Entry 8TER (electron microscopy, 2.59 A resolution); this record covers chains A and F of the 20 polymer chains in the assembly.

== Chain A (and F) ==
Name: TRK-fused gene protein Low Complexity Domain P285L mutant
Source organism: Purpureocillium lilacinum
Notes: engineered mutation(s): P285L; chain F of this document is another copy of the same molecule, construct and numbering; everything in this record applies to it too
UniProt: chimeric construct of A0A2U3DNX3, Q92734: residues -5 to 230 from A0A2U3DNX3 (A0A2U3DNX3_PURLI) positions 1-236 (UniProt number = residue number + 6); residues 237-327 from Q92734 positions 237-327 (same numbers)
Amino-acid sequence (358 residues; each row starts with the number of its first residue; numbers below 1 keep their minus sign (Met-30 is residue -30)):
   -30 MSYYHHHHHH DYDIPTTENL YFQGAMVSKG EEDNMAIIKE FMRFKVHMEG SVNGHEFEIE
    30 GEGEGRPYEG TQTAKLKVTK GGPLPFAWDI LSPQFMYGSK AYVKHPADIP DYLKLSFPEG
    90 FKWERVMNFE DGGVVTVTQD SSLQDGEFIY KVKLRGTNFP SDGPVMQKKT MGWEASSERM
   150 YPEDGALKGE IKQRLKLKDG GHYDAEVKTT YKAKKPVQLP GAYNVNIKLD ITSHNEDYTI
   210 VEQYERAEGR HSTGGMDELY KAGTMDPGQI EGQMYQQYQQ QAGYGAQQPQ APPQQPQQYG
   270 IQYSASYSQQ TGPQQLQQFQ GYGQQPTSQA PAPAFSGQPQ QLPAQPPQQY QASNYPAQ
Disordered / not traced: -30 to 264, 300-327
Differences from the reference sequence: initiating methionine (-30); expression tag (-29 to -6); linker (231-236); variant Leu285 (Pro in Q92734)
From the paper describing this entry:
  - contacts within the chain: Gln267-Gln287, Ile270-Leu285 (hydrophobic contact), Gln286-Gln294 (hydrogen bond)
  - conformationally variable residues (side-chain flip): Ile270

== How chain A and chain F interact ==
Contacting residue pairs (5):
  Thr296(A) - Gln278(F)
  Ser297(A) - Gln278(F)
  Gln298(A) - Tyr276(F)
  Gln298(A) - Ser277(F)
  Gln298(A) - Gln278(F)
Interface residues without a listed pair, chain A (4 interface residues in all): Ala299
Interface residues without a listed pair, chain F (4 interface residues in all): Thr280

== In short ==
Chain A and chain F each contribute 4 residues to their interface. The paper reports conformational
variability at Ile270(A); contacts within the chain involving Gln267(A), Gln287(A) and Leu285(A) among others.
Chain A and chain F are both TRK-fused gene protein Low Complexity Domain P285L mutant (Purpureocillium
lilacinum); the structure, Tropomyosin-receptor kinase fused gene protein (TRK-fused gene protein; TFG) Low
Complexity Domain (residues 237-327) P285L mutant ..., was determined by electron microscopy together with
8TEQ from the same study.
